7BOE - chains A and E of the 21 polymer chains in the assembly; structure by electron microscopy, 2.90 A resolution.

== Chain A ==
Molecule: 16S rRNA
From: Escherichia coli (strain K12)
Sequence (1542 nucleotides; row label = number of the first residue in the row):
     1 AAAUUGAAGAGUUUGAUCAUGGCUCAGAUUGAACGCUGGCGGCAGGCCUA
    51 ACACAUGCAAGUCGAACGGUAACAGGAAGAAGCUUGCUUCUUUGCUGACG
   101 AGUGGCGGACGGGUGAGUAAUGUCUGGGAAACUGCCUGAUGGAGGGGGAU
   151 AACUACUGGAAACGGUAGCUAAUACCGCAUAACGUCGCAAGACCAAAGAG
   201 GGGGACCUUCGGGCCUCUUGCCAUCGGAUGUGCCCAGAUGGGAUUAGCUA
   251 GUAGGUGGGGUAACGGCUCACCUAGGCGACGAUCCCUAGCUGGUCUGAGA
   301 GGAUGACCAGCCACACUGGAACUGAGACACGGUCCAGACUCCUACGGGAG
   351 GCAGCAGUGGGGAAUAUUGCACAAUGGGCGCAAGCCUGAUGCAGCCAUGC
   401 CGCGUGUAUGAAGAAGGCCUUCGGGUUGUAAAGUACUUUCAGCGGGGAGG
   451 AAGGGAGUAAAGUUAAUACCUUUGCUCAUUGACGUUACCCGCAGAAGAAG
   501 CACCGGCUAACUCCGUGCCAGCAGCCXCGGUAAUACGGAGGGUGCAAGCG
   551 UUAAUCGGAAUUACUGGGCGUAAAGCGCACGCAGGCGGUUUGUUAAGUCA
   601 GAUGUGAAAUCCCCGGGCUCAACCUGGGAACUGCAUCUGAUACUGGCAAG
   651 CUUGAGUCUCGUAGAGGGGGGUAGAAUUCCAGGUGUAGCGGUGAAAUGCG
   701 UAGAGAUCUGGAGGAAUACCGGUGGCGAAGGCGGCCCCCUGGACGAAGAC
   751 UGACGCUCAGGUGCGAAAGCGUGGGGAGCAAACAGGAUUAGAUACCCUGG
   801 UAGUCCACGCCGUAAACGAUGUCGACUUGGAGGUUGUGCCCUUGAGGCGU
   851 GGCUUCCGGAGCUAACGCGUUAAGUCGACCGCCUGGGGAGUACGGCCGCA
   901 AGGUUAAAACUCAAAUGAAUUGACGGGGGCCCGCACAAGCGGUGGAGCAU
   951 GUGGUUUAAUUCGAUGXAACGCGAAGAACCUUACCUGGUCUUGACAUCCA
  1001 CGGAAGUUUUCAGAGAUGAGAAUGUGCCUUCGGGAACCGUGAGACAGGUG
  1051 CUGCAUGGCUGUCGUCAGCUCGUGUUGUGAAAUGUUGGGUUAAGUCCCGC
  1101 AACGAGCGCAACCCUUAUCCUUUGUUGCCAGCGGUCCGGCCGGGAACUCA
  1151 AAGGAGACUGCCAGUGAUAAACUGGAGGAAGGUGGGGAUGACGUCAAGUC
  1201 AUCAUGGCCCUUACGACCAGGGCUACACACGUGCUACAAUGGCGCAUACA
  1251 AAGAGAAGCGACCUCGCGAGAGCAAGCGGACCUCAUAAAGUGCGUCGUAG
  1301 UCCGGAUUGGAGUCUGCAACUCGACUCCAUGAAGUCGGAAUCGCUAGUAA
  1351 UCGUGGAUCAGAAUGCCACGGUGAAUACGUUCCCGGGCCUUGUACACACC
  1401 GCCCGUXACACCAUGGGAGUGGGUUGCAAAAGAAGUAGGUAGCUUAACCU
  1451 UCGGGAGGGCGCUUACCACUUUGUGAUUCAUGACUGGGGUGAAGUCGUAA
  1501 CAAGGUAACCGUAGGGGAACCUGCGGUUGGAUCACCUCCUUA
Unresolved in the structure: 1535-1542
Modified residues: PSU (pseudouridine-5'-monophosphate) at position 516, G7M (N7-methyl-guanosine-5'-monophosphate) at position 527, 2MG (2N-methylguanosine-5'-monophosphate) at position 966, 5MC (5-methylcytidine-5'-monophosphate) at position 967, 2MG (2N-methylguanosine-5'-monophosphate) at position 1207, 4OC (4n,o2'-methylcytidine-5'-monophosphate) at position 1402, 5MC (5-methylcytidine-5'-monophosphate) at position 1407, UR3 (3-methyluridine-5'-monophoshate) at position 1498, 2MG (2N-methylguanosine-5'-monophosphate) at position 1516, MA6 (6N-dimethyladenosine-5'-monophoshate) at position 1518, MA6 (6N-dimethyladenosine-5'-monophoshate) at position 1519
Covalently attached groups: covalent link G791/UR3_1498
Bound ions: Mg2+ site 1 near G21 (its only coordinating residue here); Mg2+ site 2 near A53 (its only coordinating residue here); Mg2+ site 3: A59, U387; Mg2+ site 4 near G100 (its only coordinating residue here); Mg2+ site 5: A109, G331; Mg2+ site 6: A116, G117, G289; Mg2+ site 7: G145, A197; Mg2+ site 8 near A171 (its only coordinating residue here); Mg2+ site 9: A174, C175; Mg2+ site 10: U180, A195; Mg2+ site 11: G299, G558; Mg2+ site 12 near A306 (its only coordinating residue here); 57 more Mg2+ sites not listed

== Chain E ==
Protein: 30S ribosomal protein S5
From: Escherichia coli (strain K12)
UniProtKB: P0A7W1 (RS5_ECOLI); numbering as in UniProt (aligned over 1-167)
Amino-acid sequence (167 residues; row label = number of the first residue in the row):
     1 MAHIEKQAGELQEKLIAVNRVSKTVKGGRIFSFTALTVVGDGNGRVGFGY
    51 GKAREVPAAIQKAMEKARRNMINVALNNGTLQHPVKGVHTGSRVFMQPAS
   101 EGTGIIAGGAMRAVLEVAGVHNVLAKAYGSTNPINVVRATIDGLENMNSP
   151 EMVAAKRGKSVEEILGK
Unresolved in the structure: 1-9, 166-167
UniProt features mapped onto this chain:
  - modified residue: Ala-2 (N-acetylalanine)
  - natural variant: Arg-20 (R20L: In strain: SPCR9), Val-21 (V21E: In strain: SPCR7), Ser-22 (S22P: In strain: SPCR13 and SPCR15), Gly-104 (G104R: In strain: N-660), Arg-112 (R112G: In strain: NEA-314; R112L: In strain: N-421 and D-1023; R112S: In strain: NEA-319), Glu-151 (E151S: In strain: B), Glu-162 to Lys-167 (sequence variant, change not given here; In strain: 0-1)
  - mutagenesis: Arg-20 to Arg-29 (No effect on mRNA unwinding ability of the ribosome)

== Interface between chain A and chain E ==
Residue-residue contacts (68; chain A residue first):
  U5(A) / Ser-100(E)  base contact
  G6(A) / Ala-99(E)  base contact
  G6(A) / Ser-100(E)  hydrogen bond to the base
  G6(A) / Thr-103(E)  hydrogen bond to the base
  G6(A) / Leu-124(E)  base contact
  A7(A) / Phe-95(E)  base contact
  A7(A) / Gln-97(E)  hydrogen bond to the base
  A7(A) / Leu-124(E)  phosphate contact
  A7(A) / Ala-125(E)  hydrogen bond to the sugar
  A7(A) / Tyr-128(E)  base contact
  A8(A) / Ile-106(E)  phosphate contact
  A8(A) / Ala-107(E)  sugar contact
  A8(A) / Gly-108(E)  sugar contact
  A8(A) / Ala-125(E)  sugar contact
  G9(A) / Gly-108(E)  hydrogen bond to the phosphate
  G9(A) / Lys-126(E)  salt bridge to the phosphate
  G9(A) / Ala-127(E)  phosphate contact
  A10(A) / Thr-131(E)  hydrogen bond to the phosphate
  G15(A) / Ser-22(E)  hydrogen bond to the base
  G15(A) / Thr-24(E)  hydrogen bond to the base
  G15(A) / Arg-29(E)  hydrogen bond to the sugar
  A16(A) / Val-21(E)  sugar contact
  A16(A) / Ser-22(E)  hydrogen bond to the sugar
  U17(A) / Asn-19(E)  hydrogen bond to the phosphate
  C18(A) / Asn-132(E)  hydrogen bond to the phosphate
  C18(A) / Asn-135(E)  phosphate contact
  A19(A) / Thr-90(E)  sugar contact
  A19(A) / Ser-130(E)  hydrogen bond to the phosphate
  A19(A) / Asn-132(E)  hydrogen bond to the phosphate
  A19(A) / Asn-135(E)  phosphate contact
  U20(A) / Ser-130(E)  phosphate contact
  A559(A) / Lys-126(E)  salt bridge to the phosphate
  A560(A) / Tyr-128(E)  stacking on the base
  A864(A) / Thr-90(E)  sugar contact
  A865(A) / Thr-90(E)  phosphate contact
  U921(A) / Lys-23(E)  sugar contact
  U921(A) / Thr-24(E)  hydrogen bond to the sugar
  G922(A) / Thr-24(E)  sugar contact
  G922(A) / Val-25(E)  sugar contact
  G922(A) / Lys-26(E)  sugar contact
  A923(A) / Lys-26(E)  phosphate contact
  U1070(A) / Val-25(E)  phosphate contact
  G1072(A) / Lys-62(E)  salt bridge to the phosphate
  U1073(A) / Lys-62(E)  salt bridge to the phosphate
  G1074(A) / Arg-69(E)  salt bridge to the phosphate
  U1078(A) / His-89(E)  sugar contact
  U1078(A) / Thr-90(E)  sugar contact
  U1078(A) / Ile-134(E)  sugar contact
  U1078(A) / Asn-135(E)  hydrogen bond to the sugar
  U1078(A) / Arg-138(E)  hydrogen bond to the phosphate
  G1079(A) / Tyr-50(E)  hydrogen bond to the phosphate
  G1079(A) / Ile-134(E)  sugar contact
  G1079(A) / Arg-138(E)  salt bridge to the phosphate
  A1080(A) / Val-21(E)  phosphate contact
  A1080(A) / Ser-22(E)  phosphate contact
  A1080(A) / Thr-34(E)  phosphate contact
  A1080(A) / Tyr-50(E)  phosphate contact
  A1080(A) / Lys-52(E)  salt bridge to the phosphate
  A1081(A) / Val-21(E)  phosphate contact
  A1081(A) / Ser-22(E)  phosphate contact
  A1081(A) / Lys-23(E)  phosphate contact
  A1081(A) / Lys-52(E)  salt bridge to the phosphate
  A1396(A) / Thr-24(E)  base contact
  A1396(A) / Arg-29(E)  hydrogen bond to the phosphate
  C1397(A) / Arg-29(E)  salt bridge to the phosphate
  A1398(A) / Thr-24(E)  base contact
  A1398(A) / Val-25(E)  hydrogen bond to the base
  A1398(A) / Lys-26(E)  base contact
Also at the interface, not in a pair above, chain A (35 interface residues in all): A298, G558, C924, A1082, G1193
Also at the interface, not in a pair above, chain E (42 interface residues in all): Arg-20, Gly-27, Gly-91, Ser-92, Arg-93, Met-111, Arg-112, Gly-129

== In short ==
35 residues of chain A and 42 residues of chain E are in contact, with 20 hydrogen bonds, 9 salt bridges and 1
aromatic stacking contact. Among the polar pairs are G6(A)/Ser-100(E), G6(A)/Thr-103(E) and A7(A)/Gln-97(E).
UniProt lists 10 mutagenesis sites on chain E.
Chain A is 16S rRNA and chain E is 30S ribosomal protein S5, both from Escherichia coli (strain K12); the
structure, Bacterial 30S ribosomal subunit assembly complex state M (Consensus refinement), was determined by
electron microscopy (same publication as 7AF3, 7AF5, 7AF8, 7AFA, 7AFD, 7AFH and 17 further entries).
